Entry 4QV0 (X-ray diffraction, 3.10 A resolution); this record covers chains B and C of the 28 polymer chains in the assembly.

# Chain B
Protein: Proteasome subunit alpha type-3
Organism: Saccharomyces cerevisiae
Notes: EC 3.4.25.1
UniProt: P23638 (PSA3_YEAST); residues 0-257 here correspond to UniProt positions 1-258 (UniProt number = residue number + 1)
Amino-acid sequence (258 residues; numbered 0 to 257; the number before each row is that of its first residue; numbering starts at 0):
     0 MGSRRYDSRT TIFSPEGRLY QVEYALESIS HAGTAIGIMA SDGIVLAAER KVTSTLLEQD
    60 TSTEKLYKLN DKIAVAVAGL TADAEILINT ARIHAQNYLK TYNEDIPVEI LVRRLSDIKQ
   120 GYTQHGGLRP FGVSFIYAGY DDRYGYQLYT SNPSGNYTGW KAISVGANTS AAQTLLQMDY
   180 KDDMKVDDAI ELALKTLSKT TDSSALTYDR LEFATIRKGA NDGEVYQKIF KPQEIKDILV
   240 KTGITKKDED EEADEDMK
Disordered / not traced: 0, 245-257
UniProt features mapped onto this chain:
  - cross-link (Glycyl lysine isopeptide (Lys-Gly)): Lys99 (interchain with G-Cter in ubiquitin), Lys198 (interchain with G-Cter in ubiquitin), Lys230 (interchain with G-Cter in ubiquitin)

# Chain C
Protein: Proteasome subunit alpha type-4
Organism: Saccharomyces cerevisiae
Notes: EC 3.4.25.1
UniProt: P40303 (PSA4_YEAST); residues -1 to 252 here correspond to UniProt positions 1-254 (UniProt number = residue number + 2)
Amino-acid sequence (254 residues; numbered -1 to 252; the number before each row is that of its first residue; numbers below 1 keep their minus sign (Met-1 is residue -1)):
    -1 MSGYDRALSI FSPDGHIFQV EYALEAVKRG TCAVGVKGKN CVVLGCERRS TLKLQDTRIT
    59 PSKVSKIDSH VVLSFSGLNA DSRILIEKAR VEAQSHRLTL EDPVTVEYLT RYVAGVQQRY
   119 TQSGGVRPFG VSTLIAGFDP RDDEPKLYQT EPSGIYSSWS AQTIGRNSKT VREFLEKNYD
   179 RKEPPATVEE CVKLTVRSLL EVVQTGAKNI EITVVKPDSD IVALSSEEIN QYVTQIEQEK
   239 QEQQEQDKKK KSNH
Disordered / not traced: -1 to 0, 241-252
UniProt features mapped onto this chain:
  - modified residue: Thr58 (Phosphothreonine)

# How chain B and chain C interact
Pairs across the interface (75; chain B residue first):
  Arg3(B) - Arg4(C)
  Asp6(B) - Tyr2(C)  hydrogen bond
  Asp6(B) - Arg4(C)  salt bridge
  Arg8(B) - Arg4(C)
  Thr10(B) - Leu6(C)
  Thr10(B) - Arg125(C)
  Ile11(B) - Leu6(C)  hydrophobic
  Ile11(B) - Gln17(C)
  Phe12(B) - Gln17(C)  hydrogen bond (backbone-side chain)
  Phe12(B) - Tyr20(C)  hydrophobic
  Phe12(B) - Ala21(C)  hydrophobic
  Phe12(B) - Leu76(C)  hydrophobic
  Phe12(B) - Arg125(C)
  Phe12(B) - Pro126(C)
  Phe12(B) - Gly128(C)
  Ser13(B) - Tyr20(C)
  Pro14(B) - Tyr20(C)  hydrophobic
  Pro14(B) - Glu23(C)
  Glu15(B) - Glu23(C)
  Glu15(B) - Arg27(C)  hydrogen bond (backbone-side chain)
  Gly16(B) - Tyr20(C)
  Gly16(B) - Glu23(C)
  Gly16(B) - Ala24(C)
  Gly16(B) - Arg27(C)
  Arg17(B) - Arg27(C)
  Leu18(B) - Leu76(C)  hydrophobic
  Leu18(B) - Arg125(C)
  Met38(B) - Asp54(C)
  Met38(B) - Arg56(C)
  Arg112(B) - Arg81(C)
  Ser115(B) - Arg81(C)  hydrogen bond (backbone-side chain)
  Asp116(B) - Arg81(C)  salt bridge
  Asp116(B) - Ile82(C)
  Gln119(B) - Ala78(C)
  Gln119(B) - Asp79(C)
  Gln119(B) - Ile82(C)
  Thr122(B) - Arg125(C)  hydrogen bond (backbone-side chain)
  Gln123(B) - Tyr118(C)
  Gln123(B) - Val124(C)
  Gln123(B) - Arg125(C)  hydrogen bond (backbone-backbone)
  Gln123(B) - Phe127(C)
  His124(B) - Gly123(C)
  His124(B) - Val124(C)
  Gly125(B) - Tyr2(C)
  Gly125(B) - Gly123(C)
  Gly126(B) - Tyr2(C)
  Tyr143(B) - Arg56(C)  hydrogen bond (backbone-side chain)
  Tyr143(B) - Ile57(C)  hydrophobic
  Tyr145(B) - Arg56(C)  hydrogen bond (backbone-side chain)
  Gln146(B) - Ile57(C)
  Leu147(B) - Ile57(C)
  Tyr148(B) - Ile57(C)
  Ser153(B) - Ala78(C)
  Gly154(B) - Ala78(C)
  Gly154(B) - Arg81(C)  hydrogen bond (backbone-side chain)
  Asn155(B) - Asn77(C)
  Asn155(B) - Ala78(C)
  Tyr156(B) - Pro59(C)  hydrophobic
  Tyr156(B) - Arg81(C)
  Gly158(B) - Gln53(C)
  Gly158(B) - Asp54(C)  hydrogen bond (backbone-backbone)
  Gly158(B) - Ile57(C)
  Gly158(B) - Thr58(C)  hydrogen bond (backbone-side chain)
  Trp159(B) - Leu50(C)  hydrophobic
  Trp159(B) - Lys51(C)
  Trp159(B) - Leu52(C)
  Trp159(B) - Gln53(C)
  Trp159(B) - Asp54(C)
  Lys160(B) - Leu52(C)  hydrogen bond (backbone-backbone)
  Lys160(B) - Gln53(C)
  Lys160(B) - Asp54(C)
  Ala161(B) - Leu52(C)
  Gln172(B) - Leu52(C)
  Leu175(B) - Leu52(C)
  Gln176(B) - Leu52(C)
Also at the interface, not in a pair above, chain B (41 interface residues in all): Glu108, Thr157, Tyr179

# Summary
Chain B and chain C form an interface of 41 and 31 residues respectively, with 12 hydrogen bonds and 2 salt
bridges. Polar pairs include Asp6(B)-Arg4(C), Asp116(B)-Arg81(C) and Asp6(B)-Tyr2(C).
Here chain B is Proteasome subunit alpha type-3 and chain C is Proteasome subunit alpha type-4, both from
Saccharomyces cerevisiae. Entry 4QV0 (yCP beta5-A49T-A50V-double mutant) was determined by X-ray diffraction,
deposited together with 4QUX, 4QUY, 4QV1, 4QV3, 4QV4, 4QV5 and 42 further entries.
